6BVI - chains B and C of the 3 polymer chains in the assembly; structure by X-ray diffraction, 1.75 A resolution.

== Chain B ==
Molecule: Son of sevenless homolog 1
Source organism: Homo sapiens
UniProtKB: Q07889 (SOS1_HUMAN); residues 566-1046 here = UniProt positions 566-1046
Sequence (482 residues; row label = number of the first residue in the row):
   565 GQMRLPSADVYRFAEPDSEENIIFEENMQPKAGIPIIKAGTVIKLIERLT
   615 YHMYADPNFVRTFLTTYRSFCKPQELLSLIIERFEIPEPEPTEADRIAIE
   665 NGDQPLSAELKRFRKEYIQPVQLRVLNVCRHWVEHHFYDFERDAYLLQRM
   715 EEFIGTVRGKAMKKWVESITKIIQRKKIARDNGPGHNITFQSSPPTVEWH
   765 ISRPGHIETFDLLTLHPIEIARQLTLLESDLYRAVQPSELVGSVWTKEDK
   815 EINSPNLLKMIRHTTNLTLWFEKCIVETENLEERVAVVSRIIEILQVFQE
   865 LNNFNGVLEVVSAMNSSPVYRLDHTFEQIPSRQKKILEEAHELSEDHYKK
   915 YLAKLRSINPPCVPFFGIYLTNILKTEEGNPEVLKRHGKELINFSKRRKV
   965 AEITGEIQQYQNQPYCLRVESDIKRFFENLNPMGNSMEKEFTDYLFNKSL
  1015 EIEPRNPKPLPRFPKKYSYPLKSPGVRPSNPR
Not modelled in the structure: 591-596, 744-750
Sequence notes: expression tag (565)
Residues lining bound ligands: EC4 (6-chloro-N-{1-[(5-chloro-1H-indol-3-yl)methyl]piperidin-4-yl}-L-tryptophanamide): Met878, Asn879, Tyr884, Asp887, Phe890, Glu891, Lys898, Leu901, Glu902, His905

== Chain C ==
Molecule: GTPase HRas
Source organism: Homo sapiens
UniProtKB: P01112 (RASH_HUMAN); residues 1-166 here = UniProt positions 1-166
Sequence (167 residues; row label = number of the first residue in the row; numbering starts at 0):
     0 GMTEYKLVVVGAGGVGKSALTIQLIQNHFVDEYDPTIEDSYRKQVVIDGE
    50 TCLLDILDTAGQEEYSAMRDQYMRTGEGFLCVFAINNTKSFEDIHQYREQ
   100 IKRVKDSDDVPMVLVGNKCDLAARTVESRQAQDLARSYGIPYIETSAKTR
   150 QGVEDAFYTLVREIRQH
Sequence notes: expression tag (0)
Swiss-Prot annotation at these positions:
  - region: His166 (Hypervariable region)
  - motif: Tyr32 to Tyr40 (Effector region)
  - binding site (GTP): Gly13 to Ala18, Val29 to Thr35, Ala59, Gly60, Asn116 to Asp119, Ser145 to Lys147
  - modified residue: Met1 (N-acetylmethionine), Thr2 (N-acetylthreonine), Cys118 (S-nitrosocysteine)
  - glycosylation: Thr35 (Microbial infection: O-linked (Glc) threonine)
  - natural variant: Gly12 (G12A: In CSTLO; G12C: In CSTLO; G12D: In CSTLO; G12E: In CSTLO; G12S: In CSTLO and CMEMS; G12V: In CSTLO, bladder carcinoma and CMEMS), Gly13 (G13C: In CSTLO; G13D: In CSTLO; G13R: In SFM), Gln22 (Q22K: In CMEMS), Glu37 (E37EE: In CSTLO), Thr58 (T58I: In CSTLO), Gln61 (Q61K: In NMTC2; Q61L: In melanoma), Glu63 (E63K: In CMEMS), Ser89 (S89C: Found in a patient with severe fetal hydrops and pleural effusion; uncertain significance), Lys117 (K117R: In CSTLO), Ala146 (A146T: In CSTLO; A146V: In CSTLO)
  - mutagenesis: Ser17 (S17N: Dominant negative. Prevents PLCE1 EGF-induced recruitment to plasma membrane. No effect on subcellular location of isoform 2), Asn26 (N26G: Loss of interaction with PLCE1; when associated with V-12), Val29 (V29A: No effect on interaction with PLCE1; when associated with V-12), Tyr32 (Y32F: Loss of interaction and recruitment to plasma membrane of PLCE1; when associated with V-12), Pro34 (P34G: No effect on interaction with PLCE1; when associated with V-12), Thr35 (T35S: Loss of interaction with PLCE1; when associated with V-12), Glu37 (E37G: No effect on interaction with PLCE1; when associated with V-12), Asp38 (D38N: No effect on interaction with PLCE1; when associated with V-12), Ser39 (S39C: No effect on interaction with PLCE1; when associated with V-12), Ala59 (A59T: Loss of GTPase activity and creation of an autophosphorylation site), Gln61 (Q61I: Moderately increased transformation of cultured cell lines; Q61R: Promotes interaction with SHOC2 and PP1C; Q61V: Strongly increased transformation of cultured cell lines), Ala83 (A83T: GTP-binding activity reduced by factor of 30), 4 further mutagenesis entries in UniProt
Bound ions: Na+ near Thr87 (its only coordinating residue here)

== How chain B and chain C interact ==
Residue-residue contacts - 70 pairs, chain B then chain C:
  Trp809(B) with Gly60(C), hydrogen bond (side chain-backbone)
  Thr810(B) with Gly13(C)
  Met824(B) with Tyr64(C)
  Ile825(B) with Glu63(C); Tyr64(C)
  Arg826(B) with Glu63(C), salt bridge
  Thr828(B) with Tyr64(C)
  Thr829(B) with Glu63(C); Ser65(C)
  Thr832(B) with Ala66(C)
  Val875(B) with Gln70(C)
  Ser876(B) with Met67(C); Gln70(C)
  Asn879(B) with Asp69(C); Gln70(C), hydrogen bond; Arg73(C), hydrogen bond (backbone-side chain)
  Ser880(B) with Asp69(C); Arg73(C)
  Ser881(B) with Asp69(C), hydrogen bond (backbone-side chain); Arg73(C); Arg102(C); Val103(C)
  Tyr884(B) with Arg73(C)
  Ser908(B) with Gln70(C)
  His911(B) with Tyr40(C); Asp54(C), salt bridge; Ile55(C)
  Tyr912(B) with Met67(C); Tyr71(C), hydrogen bond
  Lys913(B) with Glu37(C), salt bridge
  Phe929(B) with Gln61(C); Tyr64(C), hydrophobic; Met67(C), hydrophobic; Tyr71(C)
  Phe930(B) with Tyr64(C)
  Gly931(B) with Gln61(C), hydrogen bond (backbone-side chain); Tyr64(C), hydrogen bond (backbone-side chain)
  Leu934(B) with Gly60(C)
  Thr935(B) with Asp57(C); Thr58(C), hydrogen bond (side chain-backbone); Ala59(C), hydrogen bond (side chain-backbone); Gln61(C), hydrogen bond
  Asn936(B) with Pro34(C); Thr35(C)
  Leu938(B) with Ser17(C); Ala59(C); Gly60(C)
  Lys939(B) with Ile21(C); Tyr32(C); Pro34(C); Asp57(C), hydrogen bond (side chain-backbone)
  Thr940(B) with Pro34(C)
  Glu942(B) with Ser17(C); Ala18(C); Ile21(C)
  Gly943(B) with Ile21(C); Gln25(C), hydrogen bond (backbone-side chain); Glu31(C); Tyr32(C)
  Asn944(B) with Glu31(C); Tyr32(C), hydrogen bond (side chain-backbone)
  Pro945(B) with Asp30(C)
  Lys963(B) with Glu31(C), salt bridge; Tyr32(C), hydrogen bond (side chain-backbone)
  Glu1002(B) with Ser65(C); Arg68(C), salt bridge
  Lys1003(B) with Gln95(C), hydrogen bond
  Asp1007(B) with Arg102(C), salt bridge
  Phe1010(B) with Arg102(C)
  Arg1019(B) with Asp105(C), salt bridge
Interface residues without a listed pair, chain B (44 interface residues in all): Lys814, Leu822, Leu833, Pro882, Asp910, Ile932, Thr1006
Interface residues without a listed pair, chain C (36 interface residues in all): Gly12, Asp33, Leu56

== Summary ==
Chain B and chain C form an interface of 44 and 36 residues respectively; the contacts include 15 hydrogen
bonds and 7 salt bridges. Polar contacts include Arg826(B)-Glu63(C), His911(B)-Asp54(C) and
Lys913(B)-Glu37(C). Bound to chain B: compound EC4.
Here chain B is Son of sevenless homolog 1 and chain C is GTPase HRas, both from Homo sapiens. Entry 6BVI
(Ras:SOS:Ras in complex with a small molecule activator) was determined by X-ray diffraction, deposited
together with 6BVJ, 6BVK, 6BVL and 6BVM.
